PDB entry 8YD7 | X-ray diffraction, 3.32 A resolution | chains K and L of the 10 polymer chains in the assembly

Chain K:
Protein: CASP8 and FADD-like apoptosis regulator subunit p12
From: Homo sapiens
UniProt: O15519 (CFLAR_HUMAN); residue numbers follow UniProt; this construct covers 1-181
Sequence (181 residues; each row starts with the number of its first residue):
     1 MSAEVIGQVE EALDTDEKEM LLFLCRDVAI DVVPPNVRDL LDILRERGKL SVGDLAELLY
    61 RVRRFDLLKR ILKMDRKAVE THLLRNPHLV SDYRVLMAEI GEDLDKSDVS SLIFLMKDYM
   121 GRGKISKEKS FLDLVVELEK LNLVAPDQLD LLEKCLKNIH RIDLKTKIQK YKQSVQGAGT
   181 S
Disordered / not traced: 121-126, 177-181
Modified / non-standard residues: Mse1, Mse20, Mse74, Mse97, Mse116, Mse120 (selenomethionine; parent Met)
Sequence notes: engineered mutation Gly7 (His in O15519)

Chain L:
Protein: FAS-associated death domain protein
From: Homo sapiens
UniProt: Q13158 (FADD_HUMAN); residue numbers follow UniProt; this construct covers 1-208
Sequence (216 residues; each row starts with the number of its first residue):
     1 MDPFLVLLGS VSSSLSSSEL TELKFLCLGR VGKRKLERVQ SGLDLFSMLL EQNDLEPGHT
    61 ELLRELLASL RRHDLLRRVD DFEAGAAAGA APGEEDLCAA FNVICDNVGK DWRRLARQLK
   121 VSDTKIDSIE DRYPRNLTER VRESLRIWKN TEKENATVAH LVGALRSCQM NLVADLVQEV
   181 QQARDLQNRS GAMSPMSWNS DASTSEASLE HHHHHH
Disordered / not traced: 85-216
Modified / non-standard residues: Mse1, Mse48 (selenomethionine; parent Met); Mse170, Mse193, Mse196 (selenomethionine)
Sequence notes: engineered mutation Gly9 (His in Q13158); expression tag (209-216)
UniProt features mapped onto this chain:
  - modified residue: Ser194 (Phosphoserine)
  - glycosylation: Arg117 (Microbial infection: N-beta-linked (GlcNAc) arginine)
  - natural variant: Cys105 (C105W: In IEHDCM)
  - mutagenesis: Ser12 (S12R: Loss of interaction with CASP8), Phe25 (F25R: Loss of interaction with FAS. Loss of self-association. Abolishes induction of apoptosis), Lys33 (K33E: Loss of self-association), Arg38 (R38A: Loss of interaction with CASP8), Asp44 (D44R: Loss of interaction with CASP8. Abolishes induction of apoptosis. Decreased interaction with FAS), Glu51 (E51R: Loss of interaction with CASP8), Arg117 (R117A: Abolished GlcNAcylation by E.coli NleB1; R117E: Loss of interaction with FAS), Val121 (V121N: Loss of interaction with FAS), Asp123 (D123R: Strongly decreased interaction with FAS), Arg135 (R135E: Strongly decreased interaction with FAS), Arg142 (R142E: Decreased interaction with FAS), Leu172 (L172A/E: Loss of interaction with FAS; L172K: Strongly decreased interaction with FAS), 2 further mutagenesis entries in UniProt
Reported in the primary citation:
  - mutagenesis - F25R, K33E, E51R: abolished signaling in response to TNF/CHX
  - mutagenesis - R34A, E37K: decreased signaling in response to TNF/CHX
  - mutagenesis - E22A, Q40A, D74A: unchanged signaling in response to TNF/CHX
  - mutagenesis - F25R, F25Y, K33E, E37A, E51R, D74A: abolished signaling in response to HeLa cell lysate-based system

How chain K and chain L interact:
Pairs across the interface - 23 pairs, chain K then chain L:
  Asp16(K) with Arg34(L), salt bridge; Arg38(L), salt bridge
  Glu17(K) with Glu51(L)
  Arg63(K) with Arg30(L), hydrogen bond (side chain-backbone); Glu51(L); Gln52(L)
  Arg64(K) with Glu51(L), salt bridge
  Phe65(K) with Glu51(L), hydrogen bond (backbone-backbone); Gln52(L); Asn53(L)
  Asp66(K) with Glu51(L), hydrogen bond (backbone-backbone)
  Gly101(K) with Arg34(L)
  Glu102(K) with Gly32(L); Lys33(L), hydrogen bond (backbone-backbone); Arg34(L), salt bridge; Lys35(L)
  Asp103(K) with Lys33(L)
  Leu104(K) with Arg34(L)
  Asp105(K) with Lys33(L), salt bridge; Glu37(L)
  Lys106(K) with Glu37(L), hydrogen bond (backbone-side chain)
  Asp108(K) with Lys33(L), salt bridge
  Arg161(K) with Lys33(L)
Also at the interface, not in a pair above, chain K (17 interface residues in all): Val62, Lys69, Ser130
Also at the interface, not in a pair above, chain L (12 interface residues in all): Leu50, Glu56

Summary:
17 residues of chain K and 12 residues of chain L are in contact, with 5 hydrogen bonds and 6 salt bridges.
Among the polar pairs are Asp16(K)-Arg34(L), Asp16(K)-Arg38(L) and Arg64(K)-Glu51(L). The paper reports that
F25R, F25Y and K33E of chain L, among others, abolish signaling in response to HeLa cell lysate-based system;
F25R, K33E and E51R of chain L abolish signaling in response to TNF/CHX; 10 substitutions were tested in all.
Here chain K is CASP8 and FADD-like apoptosis regulator subunit p12 and chain L is FAS-associated death domain
protein, both from Homo sapiens. Entry 8YD7 (Structure of FADD/Caspase-8/cFLIP death effector domain assembly)
was determined by X-ray diffraction together with 8YBX and 8YD8 from the same study.
